3HUS - chains A and C of the 5 polymer chains in the assembly; structure by X-ray diffraction, 3.04 A resolution.

Chain A:
Molecule: Fibrinogen alpha chain
Organism: Homo sapiens
Notes: fragment: Fragment D:
UniProtKB: P02671 (FIBA_HUMAN); residues 126-191 here correspond to UniProt positions 145-210 (UniProt number = residue number + 19)
Sequence (66 residues; row label = number of the first residue in the row):
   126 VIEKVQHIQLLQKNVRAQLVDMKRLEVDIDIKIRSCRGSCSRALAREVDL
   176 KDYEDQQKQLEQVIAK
Disordered / not traced: 126-129, 191

Chain C:
Molecule: Fibrinogen gamma chain
Organism: Homo sapiens
Notes: fragment: Fragment D:
UniProtKB: P02679 (FIBG_HUMAN); residues 96-406 here correspond to UniProt positions 122-432 (UniProt number = residue number + 26)
Sequence (311 residues; each row starts with the number of its first residue):
    96 YEASILTHDSSIRYLQEIYNSNNQKIVNLKEKVAQLEAQCQEPCKDTVQI
   146 HDITGKDCQDIANKGAKQSGLYFIKPLKANQQFLVYCEIDGSGNGWTVFQ
   196 KRLDGSVDFKKNWIQYKEGFGHLSPTGTTEFWLGNEKIHLISTQSAIPYA
   246 LRVELEDWNGRTSTADYAMFKVGPEADKYRLTYAYFAGGDAGDAFDGFDF
   296 GDDPSDKFFTSHKGMQFSTWDNDNDKFEGNCAEQDGSGWWMNKCHAGHLN
   346 GVYYQGGTYSKASTPNGYDNGIIWATWKTRWYSMKKTTMKIIPFNRLTIG
   396 EGQQHHLGGAK
Disordered / not traced: 96-103, 395-406
Cystine bridges: Cys153-Cys182, Cys326-Cys339
Construct notes: engineered mutation Lys308 (Asn334 in P02679)
Ion coordination: Ca2+ near Phe322 (its only coordinating residue here)
Swiss-Prot annotation at these positions:
  - region: Thr374 to Glu396 (Gamma-chain polymerization, binding amino end of another fibrin alpha chain), Gly397 to Lys406 (Platelet aggregation and Staphylococcus clumping)
  - binding site (Ca(2+)): Asp318, Asp320, Phe322, Gly324
  - cross-link: Gln398 (Isoglutamyl lysine isopeptide (Gln-Lys) (interchain with K-432)), Lys406 (Isoglutamyl lysine isopeptide (Lys-Gln) (interchain with Q-424))
What the authors report for this chain:
  - mutagenesis - N308K (10-fold): decreased binding to Peptide Ligand Gly-Pro-Arg-Pro-amide
  - mutagenesis - N308K: unchanged binding to Ca2+

Chain A / chain C interface:
Disulfides between the chains: Cys161(A)-Cys135(C)
Contacting residue pairs (24):
  Ile133(A) with Ile107(C), hydrophobic
  Leu136(A) with Ile107(C), hydrophobic; Gln111(C)
  Asn139(A) with Tyr114(C), hydrogen bond
  Gln143(A) with Tyr114(C); Asn117(C); Asn118(C), hydrogen bond; Ile121(C)
  Asp146(A) with Ile121(C); Lys125(C), salt bridge
  Leu150(A) with Leu124(C), hydrophobic; Lys125(C)
  Ile154(A) with Val128(C), hydrophobic
  Lys157(A) with Val128(C); Glu132(C), salt bridge
  Ser160(A) with Cys135(C)
  Cys161(A) with Cys135(C), disulfide
  Gly163(A) with Glu137(C); Pro138(C); Cys139(C)
  Ser164(A) with Cys135(C); Gln136(C); Glu137(C), hydrogen bond (side chain-backbone)
  Cys165(A) with Cys135(C), hydrophobic
Interface residues without a listed pair, chain A (16 interface residues in all): Val140, Met147, Asp153
Interface residues without a listed pair, chain C (16 interface residues in all): Gln134

In short:
Chain A and chain C each contribute 16 residues to their interface; the contacts include 1 disulfide bond, 3
hydrogen bonds and 2 salt bridges. Polar pairs include Asp146(A)-Lys125(C), Lys157(A)-Glu132(C) and
Asn139(A)-Tyr114(C). The paper reports that N308K of chain C reduces binding to Peptide Ligand
Gly-Pro-Arg-Pro-amide; N308K of chain C leaves binding to Ca2+ unchanged.
Chain A is Fibrinogen alpha chain and chain C is Fibrinogen gamma chain, both from Homo sapiens; the
structure, Crystal structure of recombinant gamma N308K fibrinogen fragment D with the peptide ligand
Gly-Pro-Arg-Pro-amide, was determined by X-ray diffraction.
